Entry 8B1U (electron microscopy, 3.80 A resolution); this record covers chains B and C of the 5 polymer chains in the assembly.

Chain B:
Molecule: RecBCD enzyme subunit RecB
From: Escherichia coli
Notes: EC 3.1.11.5
UniProt: A0A024LB08 (A0A024LB08_ECOLX); numbering as in UniProt (aligned over 1-1180)
Sequence (1180 residues; numbered 1 to 1180; the number before each row is that of its first residue):
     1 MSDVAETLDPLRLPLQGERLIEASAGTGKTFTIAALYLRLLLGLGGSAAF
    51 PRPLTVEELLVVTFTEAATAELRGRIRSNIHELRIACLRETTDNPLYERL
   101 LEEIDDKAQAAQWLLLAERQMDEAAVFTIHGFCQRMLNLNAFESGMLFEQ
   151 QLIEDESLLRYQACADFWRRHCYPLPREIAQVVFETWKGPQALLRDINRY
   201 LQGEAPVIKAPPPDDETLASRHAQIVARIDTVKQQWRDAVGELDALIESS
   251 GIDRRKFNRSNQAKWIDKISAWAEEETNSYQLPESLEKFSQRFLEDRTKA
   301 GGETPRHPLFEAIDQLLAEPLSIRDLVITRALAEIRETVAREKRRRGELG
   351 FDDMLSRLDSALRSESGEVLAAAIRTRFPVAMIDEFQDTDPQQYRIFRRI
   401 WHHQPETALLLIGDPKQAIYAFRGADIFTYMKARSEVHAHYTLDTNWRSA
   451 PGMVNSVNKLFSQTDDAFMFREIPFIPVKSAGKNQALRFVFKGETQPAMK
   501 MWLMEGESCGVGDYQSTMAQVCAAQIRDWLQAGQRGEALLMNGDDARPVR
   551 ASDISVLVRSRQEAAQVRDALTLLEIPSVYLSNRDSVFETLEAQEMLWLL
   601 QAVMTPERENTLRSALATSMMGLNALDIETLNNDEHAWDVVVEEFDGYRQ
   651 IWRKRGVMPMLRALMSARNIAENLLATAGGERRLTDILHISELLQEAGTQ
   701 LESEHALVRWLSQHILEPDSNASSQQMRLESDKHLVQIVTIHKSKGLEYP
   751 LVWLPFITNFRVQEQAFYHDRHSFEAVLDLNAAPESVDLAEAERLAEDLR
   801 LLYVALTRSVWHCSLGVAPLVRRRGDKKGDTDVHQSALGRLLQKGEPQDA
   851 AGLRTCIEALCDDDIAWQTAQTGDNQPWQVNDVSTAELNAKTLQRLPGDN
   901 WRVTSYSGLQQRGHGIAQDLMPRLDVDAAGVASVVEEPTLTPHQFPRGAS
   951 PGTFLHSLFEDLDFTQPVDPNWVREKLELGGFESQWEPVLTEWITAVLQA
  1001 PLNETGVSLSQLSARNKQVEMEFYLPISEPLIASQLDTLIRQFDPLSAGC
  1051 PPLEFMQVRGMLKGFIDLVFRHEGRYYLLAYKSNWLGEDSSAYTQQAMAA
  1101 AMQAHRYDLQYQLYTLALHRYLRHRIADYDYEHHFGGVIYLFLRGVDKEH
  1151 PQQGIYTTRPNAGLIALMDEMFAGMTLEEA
Disordered / not traced: 1-4, 912-940, 1175-1180
Sequence notes: engineered mutation Ala1080 (Asp in A0A024LB08)
Ion coordination: Mg2+: Thr30 (together with AMP-PNP)
Ligand contacts: AMP-PNP (ANP; phosphoaminophosphonic acid-adenylate ester): Ser24, Ala25, Gly26, Thr27, Gly28, Lys29, Thr30, Phe31, Glu385, Gln417, Trp447, Arg448, Lys483, Gly746, Glu748, Arg808
Reported in the primary citation:
  - mutagenesis - D1080A: abolished catalytic activity on DNA substrates (citing earlier work)

Chain C:
Molecule: RecBCD enzyme subunit RecC
From: Escherichia coli
Notes: EC 3.1.11.5
UniProt: P07648 (RECC_ECOLI); residue numbers follow UniProt; this construct covers 1-1122
Sequence (1122 residues; row label = number of the first residue in the row):
     1 MLRVYHSNRLDVLEALMEFIVERERLDDPFEPEMILVQSTGMAQWLQMTL
    51 SQKFGIAANIDFPLPASFIWDMFVRVLPEIPKESAFNKQSMSWKLMTLLP
   101 QLLEREDFTLLRHYLTDDSDKRKLFQLSSKAADLFDQYLVYRPDWLAQWE
   151 TGHLVEGLGEAQAWQAPLWKALVEYTHQLGQPRWHRANLYQRFIETLESA
   201 TTCPPGLPSRVFICGISALPPVYLQALQALGKHIEIHLLFTNPCRYYWGD
   251 IKDPAYLAKLLTRQRRHSFEDRELPLFRDSENAGQLFNSDGEQDVGNPLL
   301 ASWGKLGRDYIYLLSDLESSQELDAFVDVTPDNLLHNIQSDILELENRAV
   351 AGVNIEEFSRSDNKRPLDPLDSSITFHVCHSPQREVEVLHDRLLAMLEED
   401 PTLTPRDIIVMVADIDSYSPFIQAVFGSAPADRYLPYAISDRRARQSHPV
   451 LEAFISLLSLPDSRFVSEDVLALLDVPVLAARFDITEEGLRYLRQWVNES
   501 GIRWGIDDDNVRELELPATGQHTWRFGLTRMLLGYAMESAQGEWQSVLPY
   551 DESSGLIAELVGHLASLLMQLNIWRRGLAQERPLEEWLPVCRDMLNAFFL
   601 PDAETEAAMTLIEQQWQAIIAEGLGAQYGDAVPLSLLRDELAQRLDQERI
   651 SQRFLAGPVNICTLMPMRSIPFKVVCLLGMNDGVYPRQLAPLGFDLMSQK
   701 PKRGDRSRRDDDRYLFLEALISAQQKLYISYIGRSIQDNSERFPSVLVQE
   751 LIDYIGQSHYLPGDEALNCDESEARVKAHLTCLHTRMPFDPQNYQPGERQ
   801 SYAREWLPAASQAGKAHSEFVQPLPFTLPETVPLETLQRFWAHPVRAFFQ
   851 MRLQVNFRTEDSEIPDTEPFILEGLSRYQINQQLLNALVEQDDAERLFRR
   901 FRAAGDLPYGAFGEIFWETQCQEMQQLADRVIACRQPGQSMEIDLACNGV
   951 QITGWLPQVQPDGLLRWRPSLLSVAQGMQLWLEHLVYCASGGNGESRLFL
  1001 RKDGEWRFPPLAAEQALHYLSQLIEGYREGMSAPLLVLPESGGAWLKTCY
  1051 DAQNDAMLDDDSTLQKARTKFLQAYEGNMMVRGEGDDIWYQRLWRQLTPE
  1101 TMEAIVEQSQRFLLPLFRFNQS
Disordered / not traced: 253-293, 1122
UniProt features mapped onto this chain:
  - natural variant: Gln647 to Leu655 (sequence variant, change not given here; In recC-1004)
  - mutagenesis: Gln38 (Q38A: Acts at variant Chi sequences), Leu64 (L64A: Does not act at Chi), Trp70 (W70A: Does not act at Chi), Asp133 (D133A: Does not act at Chi), Leu134 (L134A: Acts at variant Chi sequences), Asp136 (D136A: Does not act at Chi), Gln137 (Q137A: Acts at variant Chi sequences), Arg142 (R142A: Acts at variant Chi sequences), Arg186 (R186A/C/H: Does not act at Chi), Asp705 (D705A/H: Acts at variant Chi sequences)

How chain B and chain C interact:
Pairs across the interface (207; chain B residue first):
  Ala70(B) - Phe743(C)
  Arg73(B) - Asp682(C)
  Arg77(B) - Gln749(C)
  Arg77(B) - Asp753(C)  salt bridge
  His81(B) - Asp753(C)
  Leu88(B) - Val353(C)
  Arg89(B) - Ala351(C)  hydrogen bond (side chain-backbone)
  Arg89(B) - Phe358(C)
  Arg89(B) - Asp770(C)  salt bridge
  Gln112(B) - Asp294(C)  hydrogen bond
  Leu115(B) - Asp294(C)
  Glu118(B) - Val746(C)
  Arg119(B) - Asp294(C)  salt bridge
  Arg119(B) - Arg709(C)  hydrogen bond (backbone-side chain)
  Arg119(B) - Arg713(C)
  Arg119(B) - Glu750(C)
  Gln120(B) - Arg709(C)
  Asp122(B) - Gln688(C)  hydrogen bond (backbone-side chain)
  Asp122(B) - Arg709(C)  salt bridge
  Asp122(B) - Val746(C)
  Glu123(B) - Arg709(C)  salt bridge
  Leu139(B) - Ala690(C)  hydrophobic
  Leu139(B) - Leu692(C)
  Ala141(B) - Tyr114(C)
  Phe142(B) - Leu110(C)  hydrophobic
  Phe142(B) - Leu111(C)  hydrophobic
  Phe142(B) - Tyr114(C)
  Phe142(B) - Leu127(C)  hydrophobic
  Gly145(B) - Tyr114(C)
  Gly145(B) - Lys123(C)  hydrogen bond (backbone-side chain)
  Met146(B) - Tyr114(C)  hydrogen bond (backbone-side chain)
  Leu147(B) - Lys123(C)
  Leu147(B) - Gln126(C)
  Phe148(B) - Tyr114(C)
  Phe148(B) - Gln126(C)  hydrogen bond (backbone-side chain)
  Phe148(B) - Lys130(C)
  Phe148(B) - Phe694(C)  hydrophobic
  Tyr161(B) - Thr867(C)
  Gln162(B) - Arg464(C)  hydrogen bond
  Asp166(B) - Arg464(C)  salt bridge
  Trp168(B) - Phe870(C)
  Trp168(B) - Phe912(C)  hydrophobic
  Arg169(B) - Trp504(C)
  Arg169(B) - Pro517(C)
  Arg169(B) - Thr867(C)  hydrogen bond
  Arg169(B) - Glu868(C)  salt bridge
  Arg169(B) - Phe870(C)
  Arg170(B) - Glu515(C)
  Arg170(B) - Leu516(C)
  Arg170(B) - Pro517(C)
  Cys172(B) - Phe912(C)
  Tyr173(B) - Glu868(C)
  Tyr173(B) - Phe870(C)
  Tyr173(B) - Tyr909(C)  hydrophobic
  Arg177(B) - Ala911(C)
  Arg177(B) - Glu914(C)  salt bridge
  Ala180(B) - Ala911(C)  hydrophobic
  Ala180(B) - Ile915(C)
  Gln181(B) - Ile915(C)
  Phe184(B) - Phe912(C)  hydrophobic
  Phe184(B) - Ile915(C)  hydrophobic
  Lys188(B) - Ile871(C)
  Pro190(B) - Phe870(C)
  Gln191(B) - Ile871(C)
  Arg345(B) - Arg122(C)  hydrogen bond (backbone-side chain)
  Glu365(B) - His113(C)  salt bridge
  Ser366(B) - Leu110(C)
  Leu591(B) - Ile1088(C)  hydrophobic
  Leu591(B) - Arg1095(C)
  Trp598(B) - Phe857(C)  hydrophobic
  Trp598(B) - Arg858(C)  hydrogen bond (side chain-backbone)
  Trp598(B) - Ile1088(C)  hydrophobic
  Arg613(B) - Leu853(C)
  Arg613(B) - Gln854(C)
  Arg613(B) - Val855(C)
  Ser614(B) - Asn856(C)  hydrogen bond (side chain-backbone)
  Ser614(B) - Phe857(C)
  Ala617(B) - Val855(C)  hydrophobic
  Ala617(B) - Arg1092(C)  hydrogen bond (backbone-side chain)
  Ser619(B) - Arg1092(C)  hydrogen bond
  Gly622(B) - His817(C)
  Leu623(B) - Phe820(C)
  Leu623(B) - Arg1092(C)  hydrogen bond (backbone-side chain)
  Asn624(B) - Ser818(C)  hydrogen bond
  Asn624(B) - Phe820(C)
  Ala625(B) - Phe820(C)  hydrogen bond (backbone-backbone)
  Leu626(B) - Leu824(C)  hydrophobic
  Glu629(B) - Arg852(C)  salt bridge
  Asn632(B) - Leu853(C)  hydrogen bond (side chain-backbone)
  Arg655(B) - Gly427(C)  hydrogen bond (side chain-backbone)
  Arg655(B) - Tyr434(C)
  Met658(B) - Ala424(C)  hydrophobic
  Met658(B) - Ser428(C)
  Pro659(B) - Ser428(C)
  Arg662(B) - Glu805(C)
  Arg662(B) - Trp806(C)
  Met665(B) - Trp806(C)  hydrophobic
  Ala671(B) - Trp806(C)  hydrophobic
  Glu672(B) - Pro808(C)
  Glu672(B) - Ala809(C)
  Asn673(B) - Lys815(C)
  Asn673(B) - His817(C)
  Leu674(B) - His817(C)
  Leu675(B) - Phe789(C)  hydrophobic
  Leu675(B) - Ala809(C)  hydrophobic
  Ala676(B) - Gly814(C)
  Ala676(B) - Lys815(C)
  Ala676(B) - Ala816(C)
  Thr677(B) - Ala816(C)
  Thr677(B) - His817(C)  hydrogen bond (side chain-backbone)
  Arg683(B) - Arg1095(C)
  Leu684(B) - Phe789(C)  hydrophobic
  Thr685(B) - Met787(C)
  Glu692(B) - Gln383(C)
  Gln695(B) - Pro420(C)
  Gln695(B) - Ala424(C)
  Glu696(B) - Phe421(C)
  Thr699(B) - Pro420(C)
  Gln700(B) - Arg445(C)  hydrogen bond (backbone-side chain)
  Glu702(B) - His448(C)
  Glu702(B) - Pro449(C)
  Arg709(B) - Arg494(C)
  Ser712(B) - Glu860(C)
  Leu716(B) - Asp861(C)
  Leu716(B) - Glu863(C)
  Ser723(B) - Gln737(C)
  Gln726(B) - Gln737(C)
  Arg728(B) - Ile736(C)
  Arg728(B) - Arg786(C)
  Leu729(B) - Ile736(C)
  Leu729(B) - Gln737(C)  hydrogen bond (backbone-backbone)
  Leu729(B) - Asn739(C)
  Leu729(B) - Arg786(C)  hydrogen bond (backbone-side chain)
  Glu730(B) - Arg786(C)
  Asp732(B) - Asn739(C)  hydrogen bond
  Thr885(B) - Gln812(C)
  Leu888(B) - Pro791(C)  hydrophobic
  Leu888(B) - Tyr794(C)
  Leu888(B) - Gln795(C)
  Leu888(B) - Leu807(C)
  Leu888(B) - Ala810(C)
  Leu888(B) - Ser811(C)
  Asn889(B) - Tyr794(C)
  Asn889(B) - Gln800(C)  hydrogen bond (backbone-side chain)
  Ala890(B) - Tyr794(C)  hydrophobic
  Ala890(B) - Gln800(C)
  Lys891(B) - Gln800(C)
  Lys891(B) - Ser801(C)  hydrogen bond (backbone-backbone)
  Lys891(B) - Tyr802(C)  hydrogen bond
  Thr892(B) - Glu398(C)
  Thr892(B) - Tyr802(C)
  Leu893(B) - Leu394(C)
  Leu893(B) - Glu398(C)
  Arg895(B) - Leu397(C)  hydrogen bond (side chain-backbone)
  Arg895(B) - Asp400(C)  hydrogen bond (side chain-backbone)
  Arg895(B) - Pro401(C)  hydrogen bond (side chain-backbone)
  Arg895(B) - Leu403(C)  hydrogen bond (side chain-backbone)
  Leu896(B) - Asp432(C)
  Pro897(B) - Tyr434(C)
  Asp899(B) - Pro436(C)
  Trp901(B) - Arg406(C)
  Trp901(B) - Gly657(C)
  Arg902(B) - Ala656(C)
  Val903(B) - Met48(C)  hydrophobic
  Val903(B) - Ala656(C)  hydrogen bond (backbone-backbone)
  Glu978(B) - Gln617(C)
  Arg1015(B) - Phe30(C)
  Asn1016(B) - Phe30(C)
  Lys1017(B) - Phe30(C)
  Gln1018(B) - Phe30(C)  hydrogen bond (side chain-backbone)
  Gln1018(B) - Asn59(C)
  Met1021(B) - Asn59(C)
  Glu1022(B) - Ala57(C)
  Glu1022(B) - Ala58(C)
  Phe1023(B) - Ile56(C)  hydrophobic
  Phe1023(B) - Ala57(C)
  Tyr1024(B) - Gln47(C)
  Tyr1024(B) - Ser51(C)
  Tyr1024(B) - Ile56(C)
  Tyr1024(B) - Ala57(C)  hydrogen bond (backbone-backbone)
  Leu1025(B) - Gly55(C)
  Pro1026(B) - Ser51(C)
  Pro1026(B) - Gln52(C)
  Pro1026(B) - Gly55(C)
  Met1061(B) - Met48(C)
  Met1061(B) - Ser51(C)
  Met1061(B) - Gln52(C)
  Val1069(B) - Phe30(C)  hydrophobic
  Arg1071(B) - Asp28(C)  salt bridge
  Arg1071(B) - Pro29(C)
  Arg1071(B) - Phe30(C)
  Tyr1076(B) - Pro29(C)
  Tyr1076(B) - Phe30(C)  hydrophobic
  Ala1117(B) - Ile56(C)
  Arg1120(B) - Gly55(C)  hydrogen bond (side chain-backbone)
  Arg1120(B) - Ile56(C)
  Tyr1121(B) - Pro29(C)  hydrogen bond (side chain-backbone)
  Tyr1121(B) - Ile56(C)
  Tyr1121(B) - Ala58(C)
  Tyr1121(B) - Asn59(C)  hydrogen bond
  His1124(B) - Arg25(C)  hydrogen bond (backbone-side chain)
  His1124(B) - Phe54(C)
  Arg1125(B) - Arg25(C)
  Arg1125(B) - Leu26(C)
  Arg1125(B) - Asp28(C)
  Arg1125(B) - Pro29(C)  hydrogen bond (side chain-backbone)
  Arg1125(B) - Glu31(C)  hydrogen bond (side chain-backbone)
Other interface residues (no listed pair), chain B (141 interface residues in all): Gly74, Arg135, Glu149, Ala165, Val183, Gly189, Arg344, Arg346, Gly347, Leu581, Glu592, Thr618, Met621, Ile628, Ser666, Leu688, Met727, Ser731, Glu887, Gln894, Gly898, Ser950, Ser1028, Lys1063, Phe1070, Ile1126
Other interface residues (no listed pair), chain C (148 interface residues in all): Val21, Pro32, Gln44, Pro298, Ala301, Ser302, Gly352, His380, Thr402, Thr404, Pro405, Gln423, Gln446, Ser447, Thr610, Gln652, Leu655, Pro691, Gly693, Asp738, Pro788, Pro796, Ala803, Arg804, Glu819, Gln822, Ser862, Glu918, Gln1091

Summary:
The interface between chain B and chain C involves 141 residues on one side and 148 on the other, with 40
hydrogen bonds and 11 salt bridges. Polar pairs include Arg77(B)-Asp753(C), Arg89(B)-Asp770(C) and
Arg119(B)-Asp294(C). Bound to chain B: AMP-PNP. The paper reports that D1080A of chain B abolishes catalytic
activity on DNA substrates.
Chain B is RecBCD enzyme subunit RecB and chain C is RecBCD enzyme subunit RecC, both from Escherichia coli;
the structure, RecBCD-DNA in complex with the phage protein Abc2 and host PpiB, was determined by electron
microscopy (same publication as 8B1R and 8B1T).
